Entry 6QN1 (electron microscopy, 3.28 A resolution); this record covers chains GQ and GS of the 240 polymer chains in the assembly.

== Chain GQ ==
Name: Carbon dioxide concentrating mechanism protein CcmL
From: Klebsiella pneumoniae
UniProt: A0A486QTH6 (A0A486QTH6_KLEPN); residue numbers follow UniProt; this construct covers 1-88
Amino-acid sequence (88 residues; numbered 1 to 88; the number before each row is that of its first residue):
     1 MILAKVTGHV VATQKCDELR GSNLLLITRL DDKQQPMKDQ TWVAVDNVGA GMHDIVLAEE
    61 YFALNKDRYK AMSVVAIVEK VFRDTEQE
Unresolved in the structure: 66-68, 85-88

== Chain GS ==
Name: BMC domain-containing protein
From: Klebsiella pneumoniae
UniProt: A0A0J4R4X1 (A0A0J4R4X1_KLEPN); residue numbers follow UniProt; this construct covers 1-87
Amino-acid sequence (100 residues; each row starts with the number of its first residue):
     1 MKEALGLIET KGLVACIEAA DAMCKAANVE LIGYENVGSG LVTAMVKGDV GAVNAAVDSG
    61 VEAAKRIGKV VSSRVIARPH NDIEKIAGST KHKSLRPHNA
Unresolved in the structure: 1-2, 84-100
Construct notes: conflict Lys69 (Glu in A0A0J4R4X1); expression tag (88-100)

== Chain GQ / chain GS interface ==
Contacting residue pairs (4):
  His9(GQ) - Asn28(GS)
  Asn23(GQ) - Ala26(GS)
  Asn23(GQ) - Ser59(GS)
  Gly49(GQ) - Lys25(GS)  hydrogen bond (backbone-side chain)
Also at the interface, not in a pair above, chain GQ (8 interface residues in all): Val11, Thr13, Gly21, Ala50, Gly51
Also at the interface, not in a pair above, chain GS (9 interface residues in all): Ala22, Ala27, Gly51, Asp58, Glu62

== Overview ==
Chain GQ and chain GS form an interface of 8 and 9 residues respectively; the contacts include 1 hydrogen
bond. The hydrogen-bonded pair is Gly49(GQ)-Lys25(GS).
Chain GQ is Carbon dioxide concentrating mechanism protein CcmL and chain GS is BMC domain-containing protein,
both from Klebsiella pneumoniae; the structure, T=4 quasi-symmetric bacterial microcompartment particle, was
determined by electron microscopy.
